Entry 5M7J (X-ray diffraction, 3.50 A resolution); this record covers chains A and B of the 4 polymer chains in the assembly.

== Chain A ==
Protein: Photosynthetic reaction center cytochrome c subunit
Source organism: Blastochloris viridis
UniProt: P07173 (CYCR_BLAVI); residues -19 to 336 here correspond to UniProt positions 1-356 (UniProt number = residue number + 20)
Sequence (356 residues; numbered -19 to 336; the number before each row is that of its first residue; numbers below 1 keep their minus sign (Met-19 is residue -19)):
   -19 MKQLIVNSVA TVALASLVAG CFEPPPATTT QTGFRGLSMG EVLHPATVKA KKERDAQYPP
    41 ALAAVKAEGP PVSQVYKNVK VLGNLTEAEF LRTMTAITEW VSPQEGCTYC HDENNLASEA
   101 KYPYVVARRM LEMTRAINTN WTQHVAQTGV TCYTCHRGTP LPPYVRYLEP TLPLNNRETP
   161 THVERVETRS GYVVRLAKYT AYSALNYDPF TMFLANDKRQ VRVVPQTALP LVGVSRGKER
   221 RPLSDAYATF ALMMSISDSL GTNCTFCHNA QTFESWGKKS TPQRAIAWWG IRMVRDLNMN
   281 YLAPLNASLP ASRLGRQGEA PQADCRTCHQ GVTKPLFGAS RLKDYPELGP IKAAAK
Not modelled in the structure: -19 to 0, 333-336
Ion coordination: heme c Fe (4 sites), coordinated by His91, His124, His136, His248, His309
Residues lining bound ligands:
  - heme c (HEC), molecule 1: Tyr56, Lys57, Asn58, Val59, Lys60, Val61, Leu62, Phe70, Leu71, Met74, Thr75, Ile77, Thr78, Val81, Ser82, Gly86, Cys87, Cys90, His91, Leu96, Ala97, Tyr104, Ala107, Arg108, Leu111
  - heme c (HEC), molecule 2: Ile77, Val81, Tyr89, Cys90, Tyr102, Pro103, Val106, Ala107, Met110, Leu111, Met113, Thr114, Ile117, Val130, Thr131, Cys132, Cys135, His136, Pro140, Leu141, Pro142, Val145, Leu277, Leu282, Leu289, Arg293, Pro301
  - heme c (HEC), molecule 3: Ile117, His124, Val125, Ala126, Thr128, Gly129, Val130, Leu194, Ile236, Leu240, Phe246, Gln263, Ile266, Ala267, Gly270, Ile271, Met273, Val274, Leu277, Asp304, Cys305, Cys308, His309, Thr313, Lys314, Pro315
  - heme c (HEC), molecule 4: Gln200, Val201, Arg202, Val203, Val204, Thr229, Phe230, Met233, Met234, Ile236, Ser237, Leu240, Thr242, Asn243, Cys244, Cys247, His248, Phe253, Glu254, Trp256, Arg264, Ala267, Trp268, Arg272
Swiss-Prot annotation at these positions:
  - binding site (heme): Met74, Cys87, Cys90, His91, Met110, His124, Cys132, Cys135, His136, Met233, Cys244, Cys247, His248, Cys305, Cys308, His309
  - site: Cys1 (Not N-palmitoylated)
  - lipidation: Cys1 (S-diacylglycerol cysteine)

== Chain B ==
Protein: Reaction center protein L chain
Source organism: Blastochloris viridis
UniProt: P06009 (RCEL_BLAVI); residues 0-273 here correspond to UniProt positions 1-274 (UniProt number = residue number + 1)
Sequence (274 residues; row label = number of the first residue in the row; numbering starts at 0):
     0 MALLSFERKY RVRGGTLIGG DLFDFWVGPY FVGFFGVSAI FFIFLGVSLI GYAASQGPTW
    60 DPFAISINPP DLKYGLGAAP LLEGGFWQAI TVCALGAFIS WMLREVEISR KLGIGWHVPL
   120 AFCVPIFMFC VLQVFRPLLL GSWGHAFPYG ILSHLDWVNN FGYQYLNWHY NPGHMSSVSF
   180 LFVNAMALGL HGGLILSVAN PGDGDKVKTA EHENQYFRDV VGYSIGALSI HRLGLFLASN
   240 IFLTGAFGTI ASGPFWTRGW PEWWGWWLDI PFWS
Not modelled in the structure: 0
Ion coordination: Fe2+: His190, His230 (shared with 3 residues of chain C)
Residues lining bound ligands:
  - bacteriochlorophyll a (BCL), molecule 1: Val46, Ile49, Phe97, Phe128, Leu131, Phe146, Ile150, His153, Leu154, Val157
  - bacteriochlorophyll a (BCL), molecule 2: Phe97, Phe121, Pro124, Ile125, Met127, Phe128, Leu131, Val157, Asn158, Phe160, Gly161, Tyr162, Trp167, His168, Gly172, His173, Ser176, Val177, Leu180, Phe181, Ile240, Phe241, Gly244, Ala245, Gly247, Thr248
  - bacteriochlorophyll a (BCL), molecule 3: Val157, Tyr162, His168, Phe181
  - bacteriochlorophyll a (BCL), molecule 4: His168, His173, Met174, Val177, Ser178, Phe181, Val182, Met185
  - bacteriopheophytin b (BPB), molecule 1: Phe41, Ile42, Gly45, Ile49, Ile89, Cys92, Ala93, Ala96, Phe97, Trp100, Glu104, Val117, Ala120, Phe121, Val123, Pro124, Phe128, Phe146, Tyr148, Gly149, Ile150, His153, Ala237, Ser238, Phe241
  - bacteriopheophytin b (BPB), molecule 2: Phe181, Ala184, Met185, Leu189, Phe216, Val219, Val220
  - diacyl glycerol (DGA): Met174, Ser178, Trp262, Trp263, Trp265
  - MPG ([(Z)-octadec-9-enyl] (2R)-2,3-bis(oxidanyl)propanoate), molecule 1: Gly114, Trp115, His116, Leu119, Arg231, Leu234, Phe235, Ser238
  - MPG, molecule 2: Phe179, Val182, Met185, Ala186, Leu189, His190, Leu193, Phe216, Ser223, Ile224, Gly225, Ile229, Leu232, Phe235, Leu236, Asn239, Thr243
  - menaquinone-7 (MQ7): Val26, Tyr29, Phe30, Val31, Gly35, Ile39, Ile42, Trp100, Arg103
  - octaprenyl pyrophosphate (OTP; (2E,6E,10E,14E,18E,22E,26E)-3,7,11,15,19,23,27,31-octamethyldotriaconta-2,6,10,14,18,22,26,30-octaenyl trihydrogen diphosphate): Phe62, Leu151, Leu154
Swiss-Prot annotation at these positions:
  - binding site ((7R,8Z)-bacteriochlorophyll b): His153, His173
  - binding site (Fe cation): His190, His230
  - binding site (a ubiquinone): Phe216

== Interface between chain A and chain B ==
Pairs across the interface (65; chain A residue first):
  Cys1(A) with Trp255(B); Trp262(B), hydrogen bond (backbone-side chain); Trp265(B), hydrophobic
  Phe2(A) with Phe254(B); Trp262(B)
  Glu3(A) with Pro253(B); Phe254(B), hydrogen bond (backbone-backbone); Thr256(B), hydrogen bond; Arg257(B), salt bridge
  Pro4(A) with Pro253(B)
  Pro5(A) with Pro253(B)
  Ala7(A) with Gly252(B)
  Thr9(A) with His144(B)
  Thr10(A) with Leu71(B)
  Gln11(A) with Asp70(B), hydrogen bond; Leu71(B), hydrogen bond (side chain-backbone)
  Phe14(A) with Asn67(B)
  Arg15(A) with Asn67(B), hydrogen bond (backbone-side chain); Pro68(B), hydrogen bond (side chain-backbone); Pro69(B); Asp70(B); Leu81(B); Glu82(B); Gly83(B)
  Gly16(A) with Pro68(B); Pro147(B); Trp156(B)
  Leu17(A) with Asp155(B); Trp156(B); Asn159(B), hydrogen bond (backbone-side chain)
  Ser18(A) with Trp156(B); Asn159(B); Phe160(B); Gln163(B), hydrogen bond
  Met19(A) with Asn159(B); Gln163(B)
  Gly20(A) with Gln163(B), hydrogen bond (backbone-side chain)
  Val22(A) with Thr256(B)
  Leu23(A) with Thr256(B)
  His24(A) with Thr256(B)
  Thr161(A) with Ser273(B), hydrogen bond (side chain-backbone)
  Val163(A) with Ser273(B)
  Lys178(A) with Asp268(B), salt bridge
  Ala181(A) with Leu165(B), hydrophobic; Pro260(B)
  Tyr182(A) with Pro260(B); Glu261(B); Leu267(B), hydrophobic; Asp268(B), hydrogen bond
  Ser183(A) with Tyr169(B)
  Ala184(A) with Tyr169(B), hydrogen bond (backbone-side chain)
  Phe230(A) with Asn166(B)
  Met234(A) with Leu165(B), hydrophobic
  Ser237(A) with Leu165(B)
  Asn243(A) with Gln163(B)
  Cys244(A) with Tyr162(B), hydrogen bond (side chain-backbone)
  Thr245(A) with Asn159(B); Gln163(B)
  Asn249(A) with Asn159(B), hydrogen bond
  Ala250(A) with Asn158(B), hydrogen bond (backbone-side chain); Asn159(B), hydrogen bond (backbone-side chain); Tyr162(B), hydrophobic
  Gln251(A) with Asp155(B), hydrogen bond; Asn158(B)
  Phe253(A) with Tyr162(B), hydrophobic
Other interface residues (no listed pair), chain A (41 interface residues in all): Glu164, Val174, Asp238, Thr242, His248
Other interface residues (no listed pair), chain B (38 interface residues in all): Gly143, Ala145, Tyr164, Ala250, Gly264

== Overview ==
41 residues of chain A and 38 residues of chain B are in contact; the contacts include 18 hydrogen bonds and 2
salt bridges. Polar pairs include Glu3(A)-Arg257(B), Lys178(A)-Asp268(B) and Cys1(A)-Trp262(B). Ligands of
chain A: 4 copies of heme c.
Here chain A is Photosynthetic reaction center cytochrome c subunit and chain B is Reaction center protein L
chain, both from Blastochloris viridis. Entry 5M7J (Blastochloris viridis photosynthetic reaction center
structure using best crystal approach) was determined by X-ray diffraction, deposited together with 5M7K and
5M7L.
